PDB entry 8U3B | electron microscopy, 3.23 A resolution | chains A and 2 of the 11 polymer chains in the assembly

Chain A:
Protein: DNA-directed RNA polymerase subunit alpha
From: Escherichia coli
Notes: EC 2.7.7.6
Reference sequence: P0A7Z4 (RPOA_ECOLI); residue numbers follow UniProt; this construct covers 1-329
Chain sequence (329 residues; each row starts with the number of its first residue):
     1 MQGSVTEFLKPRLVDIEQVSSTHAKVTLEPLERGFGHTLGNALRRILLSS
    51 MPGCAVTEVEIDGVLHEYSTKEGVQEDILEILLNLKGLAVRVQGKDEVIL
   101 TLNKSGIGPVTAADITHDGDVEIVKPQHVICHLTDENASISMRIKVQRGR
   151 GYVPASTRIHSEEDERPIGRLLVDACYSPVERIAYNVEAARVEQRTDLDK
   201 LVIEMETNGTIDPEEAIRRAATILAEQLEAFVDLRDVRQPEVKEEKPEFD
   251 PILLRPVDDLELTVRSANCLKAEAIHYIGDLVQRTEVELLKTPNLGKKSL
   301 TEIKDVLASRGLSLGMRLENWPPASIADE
Not modelled in the structure: 1-5, 236-248, 324-329
Curated features (UniProtKB/Swiss-Prot):
  - region: Glu162 to Glu165 (Required for interaction with Crp at class II promoters)
  - modified residue: Arg265 (ADP-ribosylarginine), Lys297 (N6-acetyllysine), Lys298 (N6-acetyllysine)
  - mutagenesis: Arg45 (R45C: In rpoA112; temperature-sensitive, blocks RNA polymerase assembly), Glu162 to Glu165 (5-fold decrease in CRP-class II promoter-dependent transcription), Glu165 (E165K: 5-fold decrease in CRP-class II promoter-dependent transcription), Arg191 (R191C: In rpoA101; temperature-sensitive)
What the authors report for this chain:
  - binding site for the 69-nt DNA strand (chain 2): Arg265, Asn294, Gly296, Lys298

Chain 2:
Molecule: 69-nt DNA strand
Sequence (69 nucleotides; row label = number of the first residue in the row):
     1 CCGCTGCCGCGAATTCCGTTTCAGGGTACGCCTGATAATTTGCATTTTAA
    51 ATACCATTTATTGGTTACT

Chain A / chain 2 interface:
Residue-residue contacts (11; chain A residue first):
  Arg265(A) with DT58(2), hydrogen bond to the phosphate; DT59(2), salt bridge to the phosphate
  Pro293(A) with DT59(2), phosphate contact; DA60(2), phosphate contact
  Asn294(A) with DT59(2), sugar contact; DA60(2), hydrogen bond to the phosphate
  Leu295(A) with DT59(2), phosphate contact
  Gly296(A) with DT59(2), hydrogen bond to the phosphate
  Lys298(A) with DT58(2), salt bridge to the phosphate; DT59(2), phosphate contact
  Ser299(A) with DT59(2), hydrogen bond to the phosphate
Also at the interface, not in a pair above, chain A (8 interface residues in all): Lys297
Also at the interface, not in a pair above, chain 2 (4 interface residues in all): DT57

In short:
8 residues of chain A face 4 of chain 2 across their interface, with 4 hydrogen bonds and 2 salt bridges.
Polar pairs include Arg265(A)-DT58(2), Asn294(A)-DA60(2) and Gly296(A)-DT59(2). From UniProt: 6 mutagenesis
sites on chain A. The paper reports a binding site for the 69-nt DNA strand (chain 2) at Arg265(A), Asn294(A)
and Gly296(A) among others.
Here chain A is DNA-directed RNA polymerase subunit alpha (Escherichia coli) and chain 2 is a 69-nt DNA
strand. Entry 8U3B (Cryo-EM structure of E. coli NarL-transcription activation complex at 3.2A) was determined
by electron microscopy.
